Entry 6XJU (X-ray diffraction, 2.19 A resolution); this record covers chains A and C of the 3 polymer chains in the assembly.

# Chain A
Molecule: GTP-binding nuclear protein Ran
Organism: Homo sapiens
Reference sequence: P62826 (RAN_HUMAN); residues 1-216 here = UniProt positions 1-216
Amino-acid sequence (216 residues; each row starts with the number of its first residue):
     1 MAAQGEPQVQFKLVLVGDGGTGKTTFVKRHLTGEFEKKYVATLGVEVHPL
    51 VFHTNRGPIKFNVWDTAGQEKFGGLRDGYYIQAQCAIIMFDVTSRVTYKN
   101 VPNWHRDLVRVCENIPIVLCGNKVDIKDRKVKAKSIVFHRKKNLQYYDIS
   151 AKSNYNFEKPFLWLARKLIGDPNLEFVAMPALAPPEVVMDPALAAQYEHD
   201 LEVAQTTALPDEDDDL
Unresolved in the structure: 1-8
Metal / ion sites: Mg2+: Thr24, Thr42 (together with GMP-PNP)
Residues lining bound ligands: GMP-PNP (GNP; phosphoaminophosphonic acid-guanylate ester): Gly17, Asp18, Gly19, Gly20, Thr21, Gly22, Lys23, Thr24, Thr25, Phe35, Glu36, Lys37, Lys38, Tyr39, Val40, Ala41, Thr42, Thr66, Ala67, Gly68, Gln69, Asn122, Lys123, Asp125, Ile126, Ser150, Ala151, Lys152
UniProt features mapped onto this chain:
  - region: Lys37 to Val45 (Switch-I), Gly68 to Gln84 (Switch-II), Asp211 to Leu216 (Interaction with RANBP1)
  - binding site (GTP): Asp18 to Thr25, Glu36 to Thr42, Gly68, Asn122 to Asp125, Ser150 to Lys152
  - site: Gln69 (Essential for GTP hydrolysis)
  - modified residue: Ala2 (N-acetylalanine), Thr24 (Phosphothreonine), Lys37 (N6-acetyllysine), Lys60 (N6-acetyllysine), Lys71 (N6-acetyllysine), Lys99 (N6-acetyllysine), Lys134 (N6-acetyllysine), Lys159 (N6-acetyllysine)
  - cross-link (Glycyl lysine isopeptide (Lys-Gly)): Lys71 (interchain with G-Cter in SUMO2), Lys152 (interchain with G-Cter in SUMO2)
  - mutagenesis: Gly19 (G19V: Blocks DNA replication; when associated with L-69), Thr24 (T24L: Has low binding affinity for GTP and GDP. Almost completely abolishes interaction with BIRC5; T24N: Has low binding affinity for GTP and GDP. Decreases nuclear import of proteins and RNA ...), Thr25 (T25A: Minor effect on the interaction with the alpha phosphate group of bound GTP), Lys37 (K37Q: Mimics acetylation; enhances the nuclear export of RELA/p65; K37R: Decreased acetylation), Tyr39 (Y39A: Abolishes steric hindrance that traps the essential Q-69 in an unreactive position, and causes slow GTP hydrolysis in wild-type ...), Gln69 (Q69L: Strongly decreased GTPase activity. Probably locked in the GTP-bound form. Loss of interaction with NUTF2. Decreases nuclear location and leads to cytoplasmic location during interphase ...), Glu70 (E70A: Strongly decreases the relase of bound GDP), Arg76 (R76E: Probable loss of interaction with NUTF2. Loss of transport to the nucleus), Lys134 (K134Q: Loss of normal mitotic chromosome segregation and defective mitotic spindle orientation; K134R: Loss of normal mitotic chromosome segregation and formation of sister chromatid bridges), Asp211 to Leu216 (No effect on GTPase activity. Abolishes interaction with RANBP1)

# Chain C
Molecule: Exportin-1
Organism: Saccharomyces cerevisiae
Reference sequence: P30822 (XPO1_YEAST); numbering as in UniProt; present here: 1-376, 414-1058
Amino-acid sequence (1024 residues; row label = number of the first residue in the row; note: 37 numbers in that range are skipped by the numbering (no residue carries them; nothing is unmodelled there); numbers below 1 keep their minus sign (Gly-2 is residue -2)):
    -2 GGSMEGILDFSNDLDIALLDQVVSTFYQGSGVQQKQAQEILTKFQDNPDA
    48 WQKADQILQFSTNPQSKFIALSILDKLITRKWKLLPNDHRIGIRNFVVGM
    98 IISMCQDDEVFKTQKNLINKSDLTLVQILKQEWPQNWPEFIPELIGSSSS
   148 SVNVCENNMIVLKLLSEEVFDFSAEQMTQAKALHLKNSMSKEFEQIFKLC
   198 FQVLEQGSSSSLIVATLESLLRYLHWIPYRYIYETNILELLSTKFMTSPD
   248 TRAITLKCLTEVSNLKIPQDNDLIKRQTVLFFQNTLQQIATSVMPVTADL
   298 KATYANANGNDQSFLQDLAMFLTTYLARNRALLESDESLRELLLNAHQYL
   348 IQLSKIEERELFKTTLDYWHNLVADLFYE
   414 PLKKHIYEEICSQLRLVIIENMVRPEEVLVVENDEGEIVREFVKESDTIQ
   464 LYKSEREVLVYLTHLNVIDTEEIMISKLARQIDGSEWSWHNINTLSWAIG
   514 SISGTMSEDTEKRFVVTVIKDLLGLCEQKRGKDNKAVVASDIMYVVGQYP
   564 RFLKAHWNFLRTVILKLFKFMHETHEGVQDMACDTFIKIVQKCKYHFVIQ
   614 QPRESEPFIQTIIRDIQKTTADLQPQQVHTFYKACGIIISEERSVAERNR
   664 LLSDLMQLPNMAWDTIVEQSTANPTLLLDSETVKIIANIIKTNVAVCTSM
   714 GADFYPQLGHIYYNMLQLYRAVSSMISAQVAAEGLIATKTPKVRGLRTIK
   764 KEILKLVETYISKARNLDDVVKVLVEPLLNAVLEDYMNNVPDARDAEVLN
   814 CMTTVVEKVGHMIPQGVILILQSVFECTLDMINKDFTEYPEHRVEFYKLL
   864 KVINEKSFAAFLELPPAAFKLFVDAICWAFKHNNRDVEVNGLQIALDLVK
   914 NIERMGNVPFANEFHKNYFFIFVSETFFVLTDSDHKSGFSKQALLLMKLI
   964 SLVYDNKISVPLYQEAEVPQGTSNQVYLSQYLANMLSNAFPHLTSEQIAS
  1014 FLSALTKQCKDLVVFKGTLRDFLVQIKEVGGDPTDYLFAEDKENA
Unresolved in the structure: -2, 447-449, 978-980, 1053-1058
Sequence notes: expression tag (-2 to 0); engineered mutation Gly537 (Asp in P30822), Cys539 (Thr in P30822), Glu540 (Val in P30822), Gln541 (Lys in P30822), Lys582 (Glu in P30822); conflict Cys1022 (Tyr in P30822)
Residues lining bound ligands: 6L8 ((2R)-3-{3-[3,5-bis(trifluoromethyl)phenyl]-1H-1,2,4-triazol-1-yl}-2-(pyrimidin-5-yl)propanamide): Ile532, Leu536, Cys539, Glu540, Lys548, Ala552, Ile555, Met556, Val559, Phe572, Thr575, Val576, Lys579, Leu580, Phe583

# How chain A and chain C interact
Pairs across the interface - 61 pairs, chain A then chain C:
  Val45(A) - Phe23(C)  hydrophobic
  Val45(A) - Gln35(C)
  Val47(A) - Gln31(C)
  Trp64(A) - Phe23(C)  hydrophobic
  Trp64(A) - Tyr24(C)  hydrophobic
  Trp64(A) - Gln31(C)
  Gly74(A) - Thr39(C)
  Gly74(A) - Gln42(C)  hydrogen bond (backbone-side chain)
  Leu75(A) - Phe23(C)  hydrophobic
  Leu75(A) - Leu38(C)
  Leu75(A) - Gln42(C)
  Asp77(A) - Phe65(C)
  Asp77(A) - Lys117(C)  salt bridge
  Gly78(A) - Tyr24(C)  hydrogen bond (backbone-side chain)
  Gly78(A) - Phe65(C)
  Tyr79(A) - Phe23(C)  hydrophobic
  Tyr79(A) - Gln35(C)  hydrogen bond
  Tyr79(A) - Thr39(C)
  Ile81(A) - Tyr24(C)
  Ile81(A) - Phe65(C)  hydrophobic
  Gln82(A) - Gln25(C)
  Gln82(A) - Gln62(C)
  Asn103(A) - Glu172(C)
  Arg106(A) - Phe169(C)
  Arg106(A) - Glu172(C)  salt bridge
  Arg106(A) - Gln173(C)
  Arg110(A) - Asn113(C)  hydrogen bond (backbone-side chain)
  Arg110(A) - Leu120(C)
  Arg110(A) - Leu161(C)
  Arg110(A) - Glu164(C)  salt bridge
  Arg110(A) - Glu165(C)  salt bridge
  Val111(A) - Asn113(C)  hydrogen bond (backbone-side chain)
  Glu113(A) - Asn116(C)  hydrogen bond
  Ala133(A) - Gln463(C)
  Lys134(A) - Asp364(C)  salt bridge
  Lys134(A) - Gln463(C)
  His139(A) - Glu357(C)  salt bridge
  Arg140(A) - Met317(C)
  Arg140(A) - Lys360(C)
  Arg140(A) - Thr361(C)  hydrogen bond
  Arg140(A) - Asp364(C)  salt bridge
  Lys141(A) - Lys254(C)  hydrogen bond (backbone-side chain)
  Lys141(A) - Glu258(C)  salt bridge
  Asn143(A) - Lys254(C)  hydrogen bond
  Asn143(A) - Ser310(C)
  Asn143(A) - Gln313(C)  hydrogen bond
  Asn143(A) - Asp314(C)  hydrogen bond
  Gln145(A) - Glu355(C)  hydrogen bond
  Gln145(A) - Glu357(C)
  Tyr146(A) - Glu357(C)
  Asp148(A) - Asp460(C)
  Tyr155(A) - Val456(C)  hydrophobic
  Tyr155(A) - Glu458(C)
  Tyr155(A) - Asp460(C)  hydrogen bond
  Asn156(A) - Asp460(C)
  Lys167(A) - Gln309(C)  hydrogen bond
  Pro172(A) - Ala302(C)
  Pro172(A) - Asn303(C)
  Thr206(A) - Ile749(C)
  Ala208(A) - Lys752(C)
  Glu212(A) - Arg757(C)
Interface residues without a listed pair, chain A (40 interface residues in all): Lys12, Leu43, Gly44, Gln69, Val96, Pro102, Cys112, Lys130, Asp213
Interface residues without a listed pair, chain C (50 interface residues in all): Ile66, Ser69, Thr257, Lys457, Ser459, Ser467, Asp899, Asp947, Ser950

# Summary
40 residues of chain A face 50 of chain C across their interface; the contacts include 14 hydrogen bonds and 8
salt bridges. Polar pairs include Asp77(A)-Lys117(C), Arg106(A)-Glu172(C) and Arg110(A)-Glu164(C). Bound to
chain A: GMP-PNP. Ligands of chain C: compound 6L8.
Here chain A is GTP-binding nuclear protein Ran (Homo sapiens) and chain C is Exportin-1 (Saccharomyces
cerevisiae). Entry 6XJU (Crystal Structure of KPT-8602 bound to CRM1 (E582K, 537-DLTVK-541 to GLCEQ)) was
determined by X-ray diffraction, deposited together with 6XJP, 6XJR, 6XJS, 6XJT and 7L5E.
